8BNT - chains A and B; structure by X-ray diffraction, 1.40 A resolution.

# Chain A
Protein: Transforming protein RhoA
Organism: Homo sapiens
Notes: EC 3.6.5.2
UniProt: P61586 (RHOA_HUMAN); numbering as in UniProt (aligned over 1-184)
Sequence (185 residues; each row starts with the number of its first residue; numbering starts at 0):
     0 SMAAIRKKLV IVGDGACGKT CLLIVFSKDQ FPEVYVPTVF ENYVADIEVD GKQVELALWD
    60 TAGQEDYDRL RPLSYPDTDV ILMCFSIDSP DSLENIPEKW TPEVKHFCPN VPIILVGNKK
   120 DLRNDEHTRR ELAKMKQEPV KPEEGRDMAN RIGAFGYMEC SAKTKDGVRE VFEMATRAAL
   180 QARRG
Not modelled in the structure: 0-2, 182-184
Construct notes: expression tag (0)
Curated features (UniProtKB/Swiss-Prot):
  - region: Ala61 to Asp78 (Switch II region)
  - motif: Tyr34 to Tyr42 (Effector region)
  - binding site (GTP): Gly12 to Thr19, Phe30 to Thr37, Asp59 to Gln63, Asn117 to Asp120, Ser160 to Lys162
  - modified residue: Tyr34 (Microbial infection: O-AMP-tyrosine), Thr37 (Microbial infection: O-AMP-threonine), Asn41 (Microbial infection: ADP-ribosylasparagine), Gln63 (5-glutamyl serotonin)
  - glycosylation: Tyr34 (Microbial infection: O-linked (GlcNAc) tyrosine), Thr37 (Microbial infection: O-alpha-linked (GlcNAc) threonine)
  - cross-link: Lys135 (Glycyl lysine isopeptide (Lys-Gly) (interchain with G-Cter in ubiquitin))
  - natural variant: Glu47 (E47K: In EDFAOB), Pro71 (P71S: In EDFAOB)
  - mutagenesis: Gly14 (G14V: Increased Rho protein signal transduction. Constitutively active), Thr19 (T19N: Decreased Rho protein signal transduction. Decreased substrate adhesion-dependent cell spreading. Decreased stress fibers assembly. Decreased cytoplasmic microtubule organization), Tyr34 (Y34A: Abolishes interaction with DGKQ; Y34F: Abolishes AMPylation by Haemophilus IbpA), Thr37 (T37A: Abolished monoglucosylation by C.difficile toxin TcdA. Abolished O-GlcNAcylation by C.novyi toxin TcdA), Gln63 (Q63L: Causes constitutive activation), Lys135 (K135R: Reduced FBXL19-mediated ubiquitination and subsequent degradation)

# Chain B
Protein: Rho guanine nucleotide exchange factor 2
Organism: Homo sapiens
UniProt: Q92974 (ARHG2_HUMAN); residue numbers follow UniProt; this construct covers 206-448
Sequence (245 residues; numbered 204 to 448; the number before each row is that of its first residue):
   204 SMEMDEKDFA ADSWSLAVDS SFLQQHKKEV MKQQDVIYEL IQTELHHVRT LKIMTRLFRT
   264 GMLEELHLEP GVVQGLFPCV DELSDIHTRF LSQLLERRRQ ALCPGSTRNF VIHRLGDLLI
   324 SQFSGPSAEQ MCKTYSEFCS RHSKALKLYK ELYARDKRFQ QFIRKVTRPA VLKRHGVQEC
   384 ILLVTQRITK YPLLISRILQ HSHGIEEERQ DLTTALGLVK ELLSNVDEGI YQLEKGARLQ
   444 EIYNR
Construct notes: expression tag (204-205)
Curated features (UniProtKB/Swiss-Prot):
  - modified residue: Lys353 (N6-acetyllysine)
  - mutagenesis: Tyr394 (Y394A: Reduces phosphorylation level, normal microtubule localization and activity)

# Interface between chain A and chain B
Pairs across the interface (61; chain A residue first):
  Arg5(A) with Lys376(B), hydrogen bond (side chain-backbone); Glu382(B), salt bridge
  Val33(A) with Ser216(B); Ser218(B); Leu219(B), hydrophobic
  Tyr34(A) with Asp215(B); Ser216(B); Asp238(B); Val239(B); Glu242(B), hydrogen bond; Arg400(B), hydrogen bond
  Val35(A) with Arg400(B), hydrogen bond (backbone-side chain)
  Pro36(A) with Glu242(B); Arg400(B)
  Thr37(A) with Val239(B); Glu242(B), hydrogen bond; Leu396(B); Leu397(B); Arg400(B), hydrogen bond
  Val38(A) with Glu242(B), hydrogen bond (backbone-side chain); Lys393(B)
  Phe39(A) with Lys393(B), hydrogen bond (backbone-side chain)
  Glu40(A) with Thr246(B); His249(B), salt bridge; Leu386(B)
  Asn41(A) with Arg377(B), hydrogen bond (side chain-backbone); Leu386(B)
  Tyr42(A) with Arg377(B)
  Val43(A) with Lys376(B)
  Asp45(A) with Lys376(B), salt bridge
  Glu54(A) with Lys376(B), salt bridge
  Trp58(A) with Glu382(B); Leu385(B), hydrophobic; Leu386(B); Gln389(B)
  Asp59(A) with Gln389(B), hydrogen bond (backbone-side chain)
  Ala61(A) with Leu396(B)
  Gly62(A) with Thr392(B); Leu396(B)
  Gln63(A) with Gln389(B); Thr392(B)
  Tyr66(A) with Thr392(B); Leu426(B); Ser427(B); Asp430(B)
  Asp67(A) with Asp430(B), hydrogen bond (backbone-side chain)
  Arg68(A) with Asp430(B), salt bridge; Ile433(B)
  Leu69(A) with Cys342(B), hydrophobic; Thr392(B); Asp430(B), hydrogen bond (backbone-side chain); Ile433(B), hydrophobic
  Leu72(A) with Cys342(B); His345(B); Leu385(B); Thr388(B); Gln435(B)
  Ser73(A) with Leu385(B); Gln389(B), hydrogen bond
  Pro75(A) with Leu349(B), hydrophobic
  Asp76(A) with Lys353(B), salt bridge
Also at the interface, not in a pair above, chain A (28 interface residues in all): Lys7
Also at the interface, not in a pair above, chain B (36 interface residues in all): Ser346, Gln381, Ile391, Lys423, Val429, Glu431

# Summary
28 residues of chain A and 36 residues of chain B are in contact, with 13 hydrogen bonds and 6 salt bridges.
Among the polar pairs are Arg5(A)-Glu382(B), Glu40(A)-His249(B) and Asp45(A)-Lys376(B).
Here chain A is Transforming protein RhoA and chain B is Rho guanine nucleotide exchange factor 2, both from
Homo sapiens. Entry 8BNT (The DH domain of ARHGEF2 bound to RhoA) was determined by X-ray diffraction.
